8PHR - chains D and L of the 42 polymer chains in the assembly; structure by electron microscopy, 2.65 A resolution.

== Chain D ==
Molecule: Decorator protein P03
From: Borreliella burgdorferi B31
Chain sequence (185 residues; row label = number of the first residue in the row):
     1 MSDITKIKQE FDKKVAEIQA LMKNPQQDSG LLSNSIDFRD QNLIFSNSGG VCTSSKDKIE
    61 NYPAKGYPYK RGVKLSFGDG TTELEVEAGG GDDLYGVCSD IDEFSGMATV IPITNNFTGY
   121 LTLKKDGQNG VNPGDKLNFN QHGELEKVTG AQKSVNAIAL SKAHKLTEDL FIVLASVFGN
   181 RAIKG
Not modelled in the structure: 1-19, 126-130, 149-153, 183-185

== Chain L ==
Molecule: Major capsid protein
From: Borreliella burgdorferi B31
Chain sequence (319 residues; row label = number of the first residue in the row):
     1 MELFDENYYA KAVANIIGEV KDPIMYKWFS PDQIEDVDLQ MGYQKTVKWD AFLNANPTTI
    61 ANEVNTISTI GFSSEVVRLN YLKLQYKFRH LKQTSEKFYT SDSYIGDINN NLLPFAQAYK
   121 LASSEIIKLI NHFVLTGTVS IQKDGKNQKR LLPNMYGLLN MPEQIKEEVA SGDKDKMDKI
   181 FEKIEAGLSK LELGDEFSTP MMVIVDPATS LKLVKPYAAA QGAASSCEKW EDVLIQTIKA
   241 INNREDVYIE TSNLLKHKIL IYPLNSELIK FKPSKYMLPT PNEQVDKDST DVAHSYIDFV
   301 LGGLLATRKT ILQVNIKQS
Not modelled in the structure: 1-2, 219-222

== Chain D / chain L interface ==
Pairs across the interface (19; chain D residue first):
  Asp57(D) - Asn65(L)  hydrogen bond (backbone-side chain)
  Lys58(D) - Asn65(L)
  Lys58(D) - Thr66(L)
  Ile59(D) - Glu63(L)
  Ile59(D) - Val64(L)
  Ile59(D) - Asn65(L)  hydrogen bond (backbone-backbone)
  Ile59(D) - Thr66(L)
  Glu60(D) - Thr66(L)
  Asn61(D) - Thr58(L)
  Asn61(D) - Thr59(L)  hydrogen bond (side chain-backbone)
  Asn61(D) - Val64(L)
  Glu83(D) - Asn56(L)
  Asp100(D) - Asn62(L)  hydrogen bond
  Ile101(D) - Asn62(L)  hydrogen bond (backbone-side chain)
  Asp102(D) - Ala61(L)
  Asp102(D) - Asn62(L)
  Ser105(D) - Ala61(L)
  Met107(D) - Thr59(L)
  Thr109(D) - Glu63(L)  hydrogen bond (side chain-backbone)

== Overview ==
12 residues of chain D and 9 residues of chain L are in contact, with 6 hydrogen bonds. Among the polar pairs
are Asp57(D)-Asn65(L), Asn61(D)-Thr59(L) and Asp100(D)-Asn62(L).
Chain D is Decorator protein P03 and chain L is Major capsid protein, both from Borreliella burgdorferi B31;
the structure, Middle part of the Borrelia bacteriophage BB1 procapsid, tenfold-symmetrized outer shell, was
determined by electron microscopy, deposited together with 8PHP, 8PHQ and 8PHS.
